3MRB - chains A and P of the 3 polymer chains in the assembly; structure by X-ray diffraction, 1.40 A resolution.

# Chain A
Protein: HLA class I histocompatibility antigen, A-2 alpha chain
Organism: Homo sapiens
Notes: fragment: HLA-A*0201 alpha chain, UNP resiude 25-300
UniProt: P01892 (1A02_HUMAN); residues 1-276 here correspond to UniProt positions 25-300 (UniProt number = residue number + 24)
Chain sequence (276 residues; numbered 1 to 276; the number before each row is that of its first residue):
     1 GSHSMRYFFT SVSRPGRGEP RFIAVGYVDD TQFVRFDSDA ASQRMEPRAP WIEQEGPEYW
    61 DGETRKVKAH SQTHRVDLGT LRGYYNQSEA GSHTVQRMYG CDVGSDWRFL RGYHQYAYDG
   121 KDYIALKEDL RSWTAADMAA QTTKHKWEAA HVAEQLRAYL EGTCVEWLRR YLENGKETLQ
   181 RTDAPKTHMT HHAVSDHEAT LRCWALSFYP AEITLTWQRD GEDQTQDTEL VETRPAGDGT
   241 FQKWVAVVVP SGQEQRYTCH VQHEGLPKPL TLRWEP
Unresolved in the structure: 276
Disulfides: Cys101-Cys164, Cys203-Cys259
Sequence notes: engineered mutation Val245 (Ala269 in P01892)

# Chain P
Protein: 9-meric peptide from Tegument protein pp65
UniProt: Q6SW59 (Q6SW59_HCMV); residues 1-9 here correspond to UniProt positions 495-503 (UniProt number = residue number + 494)
Chain sequence (9 residues; row label = number of the first residue in the row):
     1 NLVPMVHTV
Sequence notes: engineered mutation His7 (Ala501 in Q6SW59)

# Chain A / chain P interface
Contacting residue pairs - 41 pairs, chain A then chain P:
  Met5(A) - Asn1(P)
  Tyr7(A) - Asn1(P)  hydrogen bond (side chain-backbone)
  Tyr7(A) - Leu2(P)  hydrophobic
  Phe9(A) - Leu2(P)  hydrophobic
  Met45(A) - Leu2(P)  hydrophobic
  Glu63(A) - Asn1(P)
  Glu63(A) - Leu2(P)  hydrogen bond (side chain-backbone)
  Lys66(A) - Asn1(P)  hydrogen bond
  Lys66(A) - Leu2(P)  hydrogen bond (side chain-backbone)
  Lys66(A) - Val3(P)
  Lys66(A) - Pro4(P)
  Val67(A) - Leu2(P)  hydrophobic
  His70(A) - Val3(P)
  His70(A) - Val6(P)
  Thr73(A) - Val6(P)
  Thr73(A) - His7(P)
  Thr73(A) - Thr8(P)
  Val76(A) - Thr8(P)
  Asp77(A) - Thr8(P)  hydrogen bond
  Asp77(A) - Val9(P)  hydrogen bond (side chain-backbone)
  Thr80(A) - Val9(P)
  Leu81(A) - Val9(P)  hydrophobic
  Tyr84(A) - Val9(P)  hydrogen bond (side chain-backbone)
  Arg97(A) - Val6(P)
  Tyr99(A) - Leu2(P)
  Tyr99(A) - Val3(P)  hydrogen bond (side chain-backbone)
  Tyr116(A) - Val9(P)
  Thr143(A) - Val9(P)  hydrogen bond (side chain-backbone)
  Lys146(A) - Thr8(P)  hydrogen bond
  Lys146(A) - Val9(P)  hydrogen bond (side chain-backbone)
  Trp147(A) - His7(P)
  Trp147(A) - Thr8(P)  hydrogen bond (side chain-backbone)
  Trp147(A) - Val9(P)  hydrophobic
  Val152(A) - His7(P)
  Gln155(A) - Met5(P)
  Gln155(A) - His7(P)  hydrogen bond
  Tyr159(A) - Asn1(P)  hydrogen bond (side chain-backbone)
  Tyr159(A) - Leu2(P)
  Tyr159(A) - Val3(P)
  Trp167(A) - Asn1(P)
  Tyr171(A) - Asn1(P)  hydrogen bond (side chain-backbone)
Also at the interface, not in a pair above, chain A (30 interface residues in all): Tyr59, Tyr123, Ala150, Leu156, Thr163

# In short
Chain A and chain P form an interface of 30 and 9 residues respectively; the contacts include 15 hydrogen
bonds. Polar pairs include Tyr7(A)-Asn1(P), Glu63(A)-Leu2(P) and Lys66(A)-Asn1(P).
Here chain A is HLA class I histocompatibility antigen, A-2 alpha chain (Homo sapiens) and chain P is 9-meric
peptide from Tegument protein pp65. Entry 3MRB (Crystal Structure of MHC class I HLA-A2 molecule complexed
with HCMV pp65-495-503 nonapeptide A7H variant) was determined by X-ray diffraction.
